5W5Y - chains B and T of the 20 polymer chains in the assembly; structure by electron microscopy, 3.80 A resolution.

[Chain B]
Protein: DNA-directed RNA polymerase I subunit RPA135
From: Saccharomyces cerevisiae (strain ATCC 204508 / S288c)
Notes: EC 2.7.7.6
UniProtKB: P22138 (RPA2_YEAST); residue numbers follow UniProt; this construct covers 1-1203
Sequence (1203 residues; numbered 1 to 1203; the number before each row is that of its first residue):
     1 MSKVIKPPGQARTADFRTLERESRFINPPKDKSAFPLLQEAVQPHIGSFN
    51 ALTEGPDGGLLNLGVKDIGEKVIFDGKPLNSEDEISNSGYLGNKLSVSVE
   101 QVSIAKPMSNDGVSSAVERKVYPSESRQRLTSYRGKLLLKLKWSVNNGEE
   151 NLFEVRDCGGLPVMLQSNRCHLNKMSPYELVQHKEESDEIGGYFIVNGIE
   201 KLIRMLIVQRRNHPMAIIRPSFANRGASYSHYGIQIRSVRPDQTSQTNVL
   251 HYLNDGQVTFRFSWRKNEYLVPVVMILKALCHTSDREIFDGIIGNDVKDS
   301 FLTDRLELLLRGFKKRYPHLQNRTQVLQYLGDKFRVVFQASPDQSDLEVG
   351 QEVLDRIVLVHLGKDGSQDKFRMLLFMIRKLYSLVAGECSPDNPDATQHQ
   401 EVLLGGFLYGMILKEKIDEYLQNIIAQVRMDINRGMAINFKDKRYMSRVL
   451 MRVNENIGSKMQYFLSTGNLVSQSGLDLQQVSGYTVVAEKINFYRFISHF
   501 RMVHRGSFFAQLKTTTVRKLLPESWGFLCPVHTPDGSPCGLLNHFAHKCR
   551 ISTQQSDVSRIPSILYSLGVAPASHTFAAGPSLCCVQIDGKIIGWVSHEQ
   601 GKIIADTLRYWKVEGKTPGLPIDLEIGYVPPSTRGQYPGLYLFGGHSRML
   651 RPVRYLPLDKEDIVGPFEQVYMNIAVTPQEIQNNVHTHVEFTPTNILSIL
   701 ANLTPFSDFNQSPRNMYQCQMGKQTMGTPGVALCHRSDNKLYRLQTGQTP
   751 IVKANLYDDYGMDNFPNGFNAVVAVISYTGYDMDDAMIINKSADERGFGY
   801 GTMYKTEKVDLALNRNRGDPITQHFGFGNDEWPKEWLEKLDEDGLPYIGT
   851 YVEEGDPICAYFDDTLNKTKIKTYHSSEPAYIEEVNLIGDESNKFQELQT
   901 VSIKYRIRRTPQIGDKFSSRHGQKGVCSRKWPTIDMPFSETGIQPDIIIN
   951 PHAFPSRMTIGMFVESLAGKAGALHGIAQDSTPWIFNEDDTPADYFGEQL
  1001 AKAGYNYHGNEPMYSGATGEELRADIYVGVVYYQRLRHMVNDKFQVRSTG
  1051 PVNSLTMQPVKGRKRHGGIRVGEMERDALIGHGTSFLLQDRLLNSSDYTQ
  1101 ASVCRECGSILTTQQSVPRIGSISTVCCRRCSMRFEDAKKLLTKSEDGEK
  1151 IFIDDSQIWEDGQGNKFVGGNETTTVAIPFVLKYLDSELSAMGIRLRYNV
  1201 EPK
Not modelled in the structure: 1-11, 81-85, 1144-1145, 1197-1203
Swiss-Prot annotation at these positions:
  - zinc finger: Cys-1104 to Cys-1131 (C4-type)
  - modified residue: Ser-2 (N-acetylserine), Ser-81 (Phosphoserine), Ser-1156 (Phosphoserine)
  - mutagenesis: Cys-1104 (C1104A: No effect; when associated with A-1107; A-1128 and A-1131), Cys-1107 (C1107A: Lethal. Abolishes recruitment of RPA1 to Pol I. No effect; when associated with A-1104; A-1128 and A-1131), Cys-1127 (C1127R: Responsible of suppression of RPA190-5 and RPA190-1 mutations), Cys-1128 (C1128A: No effect; when associated with A-1104; A-1107 and A-1131), Cys-1131 (C1131A: No effect; when associated with A-1104; A-1107 and A-1128)

[Chain T]
Molecule: template strand DNA
Sequence (54 nucleotides; numbered 1 to 54; the number before each row is that of its first residue):
     1 TGTCTTCAACTGCTTTCGCATGAAGTACCTCCCAACTACTTTTCCTCACA
    51 CTTG

[How chain B and chain T interact]
Residue-residue contacts (28):
  Gly-112(B) / DA35(T)  phosphate contact
  Val-113(B) / DA35(T)  sugar contact
  Ser-115(B) / DC36(T)  hydrogen bond to the phosphate
  Asn-197(B) / DA24(T)  hydrogen bond to the phosphate
  Gln-427(B) / DC29(T)  phosphate contact
  Met-430(B) / DC29(T)  phosphate contact
  Asn-454(B) / DT26(T)  phosphate contact
  Asn-454(B) / DA27(T)  hydrogen bond to the phosphate
  Lys-460(B) / DA27(T)  salt bridge to the phosphate
  Tyr-463(B) / DA24(T)  phosphate contact
  Tyr-463(B) / DG25(T)  sugar contact
  Tyr-463(B) / DT26(T)  phosphate contact
  Ser-466(B) / DA24(T)  hydrogen bond to the phosphate
  Thr-467(B) / DA24(T)  sugar contact
  Asn-739(B) / DT21(T)  phosphate contact
  Lys-740(B) / DA20(T)  phosphate contact
  Lys-740(B) / DT21(T)  salt bridge to the phosphate
  Lys-805(B) / DT21(T)  salt bridge to the phosphate
  Asn-893(B) / DA34(T)  sugar contact
  Lys-1043(B) / DA20(T)  salt bridge to the phosphate
  Gly-1062(B) / DC19(T)  phosphate contact
  Arg-1063(B) / DC19(T)  hydrogen bond to the phosphate
  Arg-1063(B) / DA20(T)  salt bridge to the phosphate
  Lys-1064(B) / DA20(T)  salt bridge to the phosphate
  Ile-1069(B) / DG18(T)  phosphate contact
  Arg-1070(B) / DC17(T)  salt bridge to the phosphate
  Arg-1070(B) / DG18(T)  hydrogen bond to the phosphate
  Gly-1072(B) / DC17(T)  phosphate contact
Other interface residues (no listed pair), chain B (30 interface residues in all): Arg-452, Phe-464, Gln-1045, Lys-1061, Arg-1065, Gly-1068, Glu-1073, Met-1074
Other interface residues (no listed pair), chain T (17 interface residues in all): DT16, DG22, DA23, DC28

[Summary]
Chain B and chain T form an interface of 30 and 17 residues respectively, with 6 hydrogen bonds and 7 salt
bridges. Polar pairs include Ser-115(B)/DC36(T), Asn-197(B)/DA24(T) and Asn-454(B)/DA27(T). From UniProt: 5
mutagenesis sites on chain B.
Chain B is DNA-directed RNA polymerase I subunit RPA135 (Saccharomyces cerevisiae (strain ATCC 204508 /
S288c)) and chain T is template strand DNA; the structure, RNA polymerase I Initial Transcribing Complex, was
determined by electron microscopy (same publication as 5W65, 5W64 and 5W66).
